PDB entry 1M1P | X-ray diffraction, 1.55 A resolution | chain A

[Chain A]
Name: Small tetraheme cytochrome c
Organism: Shewanella oneidensis
UniProtKB: Q8EDL6 (Q8EDL6_SHEON); residues 1-91 here correspond to UniProt positions 26-116 (UniProt number = residue number + 25)
Amino-acid sequence (91 residues; row label = number of the first residue in the row):
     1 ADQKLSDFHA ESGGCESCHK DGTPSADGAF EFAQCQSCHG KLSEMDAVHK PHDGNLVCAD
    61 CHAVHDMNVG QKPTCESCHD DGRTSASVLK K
Unresolved in the structure: 1, 90-91
Glycans and other covalent adducts: heme c (HEC) linked to Cys15, Cys35, Cys58, Cys75, Cys78
Ion coordination: heme c Fe (4 sites), coordinated by His9, His19, His39, His49, His52, His62, His65, His79
Residues lining bound ligands:
  - heme c (HEC), molecule 1: Leu5, Phe8, His9, Ser17, Cys18, Glu31, Gln34, Cys38, His39, His62, Val64, Val69, Gly70
  - heme c (HEC), molecule 2: Ser6, Asp7, His9, Ala10, Gly14, Ser17, Cys18, His19, Pro24, Ala59, His62, Ala63, Val64, His65
  - heme c (HEC), molecule 3: Phe32, Gln36, His39, Gly40, Leu42, Met45, Asp46, Val48, His49, His52, Leu56, Val57, Cys61, His62, Lys72, Pro73, Ser85, Leu89
  - heme c (HEC), molecule 4: Val48, Pro51, His52, Asn55, Leu56, Asp60, Cys61, Pro73, Thr74, Ser77, His79, Arg83, Thr84, Ser85, Val88

[In short]
Heme c is covalently linked to Cys15, Cys35, Cys58 and Cys75. His9 and His39 form the heme c Fe site.
Chain A is Small tetraheme cytochrome c (Shewanella oneidensis); the structure, P21 crystal structure of the
tetraheme cytochrome c3 from Shewanella oneidensis MR1, was determined by X-ray diffraction (same publication
as 1M1Q and 1M1R).
